Entry 7Q1F (X-ray diffraction, 2.35 A resolution); this record covers chains A and B of the 5 polymer chains in the assembly.

== Chain A ==
Name: Tubulin alpha chain
Source organism: Ovis aries
UniProt: A0A6P7DY20 (A0A6P7DY20_SHEEP); residues 1-451 here = UniProt positions 1-451
Sequence (451 residues; row label = number of the first residue in the row):
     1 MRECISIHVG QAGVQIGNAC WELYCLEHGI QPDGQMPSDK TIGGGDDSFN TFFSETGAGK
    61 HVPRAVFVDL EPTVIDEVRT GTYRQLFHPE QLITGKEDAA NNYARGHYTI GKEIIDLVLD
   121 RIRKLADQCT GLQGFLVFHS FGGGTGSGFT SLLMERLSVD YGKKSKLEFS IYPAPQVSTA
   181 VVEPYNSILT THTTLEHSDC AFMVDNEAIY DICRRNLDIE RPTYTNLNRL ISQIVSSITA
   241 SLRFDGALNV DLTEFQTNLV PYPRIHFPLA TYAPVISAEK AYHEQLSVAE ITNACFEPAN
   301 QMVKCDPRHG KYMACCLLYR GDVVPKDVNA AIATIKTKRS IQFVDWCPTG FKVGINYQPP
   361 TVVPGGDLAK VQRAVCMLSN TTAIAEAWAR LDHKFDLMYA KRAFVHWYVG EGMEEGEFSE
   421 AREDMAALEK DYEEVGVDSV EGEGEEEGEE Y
Disordered / not traced: 39-44, 439-451
Residues lining bound ligands: GTP (guanosine-5'-triphosphate): Val9, Gly10, Gln11, Ala12, Gln15, Ile16, Asp69, Asp98, Ala99, Ala100, Asn101, Ser140, Gly142, Gly143, Gly144, Thr145, Gly146, Ile171, Pro173, Val177, Ser178, Thr179, Glu183, Asn206, Tyr224, Leu227, Asn228, Ile231

== Chain B ==
Name: Tubulin beta chain
Source organism: Ovis aries
UniProt: A0A6P3TCJ9 (A0A6P3TCJ9_SHEEP); the author numbering skips numbers that UniProt does not, so the offset changes along the chain: 1-53 = UniProt 1-53; 56-360 = UniProt 54-358; 369-455 = UniProt 359-445
Sequence (445 residues; numbered 1 to 455; 10 numbers in that range are skipped by the numbering (no residue carries them; nothing is unmodelled there); the number before each row is that of its first residue):
     1 MREIVHIQAG QCGNQIGAKF WEVISDEHGI DPTGSYHGDS DLQLERINVY YNE
    56 ATGNKYVPRA ILVDLEPGTM DSVRSGPFGQ IFRPDNFVFG QSGAGNNWAK GHYTEGAELV
   116 DSVLDVVRKE SESCDCLQGF QLTHSLGGGT GSGMGTLLIS KIREEYPDRI MNTFSVMPSP
   176 KVSDTVVEPY NATLSVHQLV ENTDETYCID NEALYDICFR TLKLTTPTYG DLNHLVSATM
   236 SGVTTCLRFP GQLNADLRKL AVNMVPFPRL HFFMPGFAPL TSRGSQQYRA LTVPELTQQM
   296 FDSKNMMAAC DPRHGRYLTV AAIFRGRMSM KEVDEQMLNV QNKNSSYFVE WIPNNVKTAV
   356 CDIPP
   369 RGLKMSATFI GNSTAIQELF KRISEQFTAM FRRKAFLHWY TGEGMDEMEF TEAESNMNDL
   429 VSEYQQYQDA TADEQGEFEE EEGEDEA
Disordered / not traced: 283, 442-455
Residues lining bound ligands: GDP (guanosine-5'-diphosphate): Ala9, Gly10, Gln11, Cys12, Gln15, Ile16, Ala99, Asn101, Ser140, Gly142, Gly143, Gly144, Thr145, Gly146, Val171, Pro173, Val177, Ser178, Glu183, Asn206, Leu209, Tyr224, Leu227, Asn228, Val231
Reported in the primary citation:
  - binding site for GDP: Tyr224

== Chain A / chain B interface ==
Residue-residue contacts - 60 pairs, chain A then chain B:
  Gln11(A) - Gln247(B)  hydrogen bond
  Lys96(A) - Met1(B)  hydrogen bond (backbone-backbone)
  Lys96(A) - Asp130(B)  salt bridge
  Lys96(A) - Cys131(B)
  Glu97(A) - Met1(B)
  Glu97(A) - Cys131(B)
  Glu97(A) - Leu132(B)
  Glu97(A) - Arg164(B)  salt bridge
  Glu97(A) - Arg253(B)  salt bridge
  Asp98(A) - Lys254(B)  salt bridge
  Ala100(A) - Arg253(B)
  Ala100(A) - Lys254(B)
  Ala100(A) - Val257(B)
  Asn101(A) - Lys254(B)
  Arg105(A) - Arg253(B)
  Pro175(A) - Asn349(B)
  Ser178(A) - Lys352(B)
  Thr179(A) - Gln247(B)
  Thr179(A) - Leu248(B)
  Thr179(A) - Asn258(B)  hydrogen bond (backbone-side chain)
  Ala180(A) - Asn258(B)
  Val181(A) - Asn258(B)  hydrogen bond (backbone-side chain)
  Val181(A) - Ile347(B)  hydrophobic
  Val181(A) - Pro348(B)
  Val181(A) - Asn349(B)
  Val181(A) - Lys352(B)
  Val182(A) - Val257(B)  hydrophobic
  Glu220(A) - Lys326(B)  salt bridge
  Arg221(A) - Met325(B)
  Arg221(A) - Asp329(B)  salt bridge
  Tyr224(A) - Gln247(B)
  Lys394(A) - Pro348(B)
  Lys394(A) - Asn349(B)  hydrogen bond
  Leu397(A) - Glu345(B)
  Leu397(A) - Trp346(B)
  Leu397(A) - Pro348(B)  hydrophobic
  Leu397(A) - Ala440(B)  hydrophobic
  Met398(A) - Trp346(B)  hydrogen bond (backbone-backbone)
  Met398(A) - Pro348(B)
  Lys401(A) - Phe262(B)
  Lys401(A) - Trp346(B)
  Lys401(A) - Thr439(B)  hydrogen bond (side chain-backbone)
  Lys401(A) - Ala440(B)
  Arg402(A) - Phe262(B)
  Ala403(A) - Pro261(B)
  Ala403(A) - Phe262(B)  hydrophobic
  Phe404(A) - Val257(B)
  Phe404(A) - Asn258(B)
  Phe404(A) - Val260(B)
  Phe404(A) - Pro261(B)  hydrogen bond (backbone-backbone)
  Phe404(A) - Thr314(B)
  Phe404(A) - Ile347(B)  hydrophobic
  His406(A) - Val260(B)
  His406(A) - Pro261(B)  hydrogen bond (side chain-backbone)
  His406(A) - Phe262(B)
  His406(A) - Pro263(B)
  Trp407(A) - Asp199(B)
  Trp407(A) - Ala256(B)
  Trp407(A) - Val257(B)
  Trp407(A) - Val260(B)  hydrogen bond (side chain-backbone)
Other interface residues (no listed pair), chain B (33 interface residues in all): Asp163, Asp251, Asn350, Ala438

== In short ==
The interface between chain A and chain B involves 25 residues on one side and 33 on the other; the contacts
include 10 hydrogen bonds and 6 salt bridges. Polar contacts include Lys96(A)-Asp130(B), Glu97(A)-Arg164(B)
and Glu97(A)-Arg253(B). Chain A binds GTP. Bound to chain B: GDP. The paper reports a binding site for GDP at
Tyr224(B).
Chain A is Tubulin alpha chain and chain B is Tubulin beta chain, both from Ovis aries; the structure,
Cpap:tubulin:ie5 alpharep complex, was determined by X-ray diffraction, deposited together with 7Q1E, 7Z0F and
7Z0G.
